1NWE - chain A; structure by X-ray diffraction, 3.10 A resolution.

== Chain A ==
Molecule: Protein-tyrosine phosphatase, non-receptor type 1
Organism: Homo sapiens
Notes: EC 3.1.3.48; fragment: catalytic domain, residues 1-298
UniProtKB: P18031 (PTN1_HUMAN); residues 1-298 here = UniProt positions 1-298
Sequence (298 residues; each row starts with the number of its first residue):
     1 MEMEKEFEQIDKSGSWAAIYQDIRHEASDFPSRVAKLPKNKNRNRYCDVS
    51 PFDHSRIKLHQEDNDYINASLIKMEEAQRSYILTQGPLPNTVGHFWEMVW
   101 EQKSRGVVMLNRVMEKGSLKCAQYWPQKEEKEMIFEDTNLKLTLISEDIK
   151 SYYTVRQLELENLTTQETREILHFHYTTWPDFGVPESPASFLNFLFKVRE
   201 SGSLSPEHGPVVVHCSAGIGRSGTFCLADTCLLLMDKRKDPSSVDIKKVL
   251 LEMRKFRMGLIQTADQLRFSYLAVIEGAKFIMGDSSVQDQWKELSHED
Not modelled in the structure: 1, 298
Differences from the reference sequence: engineered mutation S32 (Cys in P18031), C47 (Arg in P18031), V92 (Cys in P18031)
Swiss-Prot annotation at these positions:
  - active site: C215 (Phosphocysteine intermediate)
  - binding site (substrate): D181, C215 to R221, Q262
  - modified residue: M1 (N-acetylmethionine), Y20 (Phosphotyrosine), S50 (Phosphoserine), Y66 (Phosphotyrosine), C215 (Cysteine persulfide), S242 (Phosphoserine), S243 (Phosphoserine)
  - cross-link: C215 to S216 (N,N-(cysteine-1,S-diyl)serine (Cys-Ser))
  - mutagenesis: S50 (S50A/D: No phosphorylation), D181 (D181A: Substrate-trapping mutant), C215 (C215S: Catalytically inactive mutant; abolishes sulfhydration)
Glycans and other covalent adducts: compound FG1 linked to C47
Ligand contacts: FG1 (N-[4-(2-{2-[3-(2-bromo-acetylamino)-propionylamino]-3-hydroxy-propionylamino}-ethyl)-phenyl]-oxalamic acid): Y46, D48, V49, D181, F182, C215, S216, A217, I219, G220, R221, Q262

== Overview ==
Covalently linked compound FG1: at C47. Curated annotation (UniProt) lists active-site residue C215, 9
substrate-binding residues and 3 mutagenesis sites.
Chain A is Protein-tyrosine phosphatase, non-receptor type 1 (Homo sapiens); the structure, Ptp1B R47C
Modified at C47 with
N-[4-(2-{2-[3-(2-Bromo-acetylamino)-propionylamino]-3-hydroxy-propionylamino}-ethyl)-phenyl]-oxalamic acid,
was determined by X-ray diffraction (same publication as 1NWL).
